Entry 3SJL (X-ray diffraction, 1.63 A resolution); this record covers chains A and D of the 6 polymer chains in the assembly.

Chain A:
Molecule: Methylamine utilization protein mauG
Source organism: Paracoccus denitrificans
Notes: EC 1.-.-.-
UniProt: Q51658 (MAUG_PARDP); residues 1-367 here correspond to UniProt positions 21-387 (UniProt number = residue number + 20)
Amino-acid sequence (373 residues; each row starts with the number of its first residue):
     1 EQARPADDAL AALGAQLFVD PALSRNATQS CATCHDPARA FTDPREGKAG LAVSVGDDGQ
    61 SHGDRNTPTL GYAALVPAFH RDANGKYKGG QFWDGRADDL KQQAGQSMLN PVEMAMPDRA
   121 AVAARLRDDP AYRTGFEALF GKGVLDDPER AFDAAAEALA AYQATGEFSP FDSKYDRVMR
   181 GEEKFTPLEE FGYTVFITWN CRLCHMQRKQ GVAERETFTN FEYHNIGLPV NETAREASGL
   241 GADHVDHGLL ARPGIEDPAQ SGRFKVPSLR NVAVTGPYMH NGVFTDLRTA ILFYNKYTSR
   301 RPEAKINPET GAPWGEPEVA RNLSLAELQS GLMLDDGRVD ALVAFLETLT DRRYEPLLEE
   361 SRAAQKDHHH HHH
Unresolved in the structure: 1-4, 46-62, 360-373
Construct notes: engineered mutation Ser107 (Pro127 in Q51658); expression tag (368-373)
UniProt features mapped onto this chain:
  - binding site (heme c): Cys31, Cys34, His35, Cys201, Cys204, His205, His280
Metal / ion sites: heme c Fe site 1: His35, Glu113; Ca2+: Asn66, Thr275, Pro277; heme c Fe site 2: His205, Tyr294; Na+ site 1: Asn231, Thr233; Na+ site 2: Leu250, Arg252, Ile255
Residues lining bound ligands:
  - heme c (HEC), molecule 1: Gln29, Ser30, Cys31, Cys34, His35, Arg65, Asn66, Thr67, Pro68, Thr69, Leu70, Gln91, Phe92, Trp93, Arg96, Leu100, Gln103, Ser107, Met108, Val112, Glu113, Met114, Leu159, Gln163, Lys265
  - heme c (HEC), molecule 2: Trp93, Asn200, Cys201, Cys204, His205, His224, Ile226, Leu228, Phe264, Lys265, Val266, Pro267, Leu269, Val272, Tyr278, Met279, His280, Leu287, Ala290, Ile291, Tyr294, Ser324, Glu327, Leu334, Leu342, Leu346
What the authors report for this chain:
  - heme c coordination: Glu113
  - conformationally variable residues (order/disorder transition): Ala49 to His62, Glu113
  - mutagenesis - P107S: abolished catalytic activity

Chain D:
Molecule: Methylamine dehydrogenase heavy chain
Source organism: Paracoccus denitrificans
Notes: EC 1.4.99.3
UniProt: A1BB97 (A1BB97_PARDP); residues 1-386 here correspond to UniProt positions 32-417 (UniProt number = residue number + 31)
Amino-acid sequence (386 residues; row label = number of the first residue in the row):
     1 QDAPEAETQA QETQGQAAAR AAAADLAAGQ DDEPRILEAP APDARRVYVN DPAHFAAVTQ
    61 QFVIDGEAGR VIGMIDGGFL PNPVVADDGS FIAHASTVFS RIARGERTDY VEVFDPVTLL
   121 PTADIELPDA PRFLVGTYPW MTSLTPDGKT LLFYQFSPAP AVGVVDLEGK AFKRMLDVPD
   181 CYHIFPTAPD TFFMHCRDGS LAKVAFGTEG TPEITHTEVF HPEDEFLINH PAYSQKAGRL
   241 VWPTYTGKIH QIDLSSGDAK FLPAVEALTE AERADGWRPG GWQQVAYHRA LDRIYLLVDQ
   301 RDEWRHKTAS RFVVVLDAKT GERLAKFEMG HEIDSINVSQ DEKPLLYALS TGDKTLYIHD
   361 AESGEELRSV NQLGHGPQVI TTADMG
Unresolved in the structure: 1-10
Disulfides: Cys181-Cys196

How chain A and chain D interact:
Pairs across the interface (13; chain A residue first):
  Phe191(A) - Arg197(D)
  Thr298(A) - Pro158(D)
  Arg300(A) - Pro158(D)
  Arg301(A) - Asp177(D)  salt bridge
  Arg301(A) - Val178(D)
  Gly331(A) - Ser157(D)  hydrogen bond (backbone-side chain)
  Gly331(A) - Pro158(D)
  Leu332(A) - Phe156(D)  hydrophobic
  Leu332(A) - Pro158(D)
  Met333(A) - Pro158(D)  hydrogen bond (backbone-backbone)
  Met333(A) - Ala159(D)  hydrophobic
  Arg338(A) - Asp180(D)  salt bridge
  Arg338(A) - Arg197(D)
Other interface residues (no listed pair), chain A (9 interface residues in all): Asp335
Other interface residues (no listed pair), chain D (9 interface residues in all): Asp129

In short:
The chain A/chain D interface involves 9 residues from each chain, with 2 hydrogen bonds and 2 salt bridges.
Polar contacts include Arg301(A)-Asp177(D), Arg338(A)-Asp180(D) and Gly331(A)-Ser157(D). Chain A binds heme c.
Curated annotation (UniProt) lists 7 heme c-binding residues on chain A. From the paper: P107S of chain A
abolishes catalytic activity; heme c coordination by Glu113(A).
Here chain A is Methylamine utilization protein mauG and chain D is Methylamine dehydrogenase heavy chain,
both from Paracoccus denitrificans. Entry 3SJL (Crystal Structure of the P107S-MauG/pre-Methylamine
Dehydrogenase Complex) was determined by X-ray diffraction together with 3SLE from the same study.
